PDB entry 3LMV | X-ray diffraction, 2.83 A resolution | chains A and B

== Chain A (and B) ==
Protein: D-tyrosyl-tRNA(Tyr) deacylase
Organism: Plasmodium falciparum
Notes: EC 3.1.-.-; chain B of this document is another copy of the same molecule, construct and numbering; everything in this record applies to it too
UniProtKB: Q8IIS0 (Q8IIS0_PLAF7); residues 1-164 here = UniProt positions 1-164
Amino-acid sequence (164 residues; row label = number of the first residue in the row):
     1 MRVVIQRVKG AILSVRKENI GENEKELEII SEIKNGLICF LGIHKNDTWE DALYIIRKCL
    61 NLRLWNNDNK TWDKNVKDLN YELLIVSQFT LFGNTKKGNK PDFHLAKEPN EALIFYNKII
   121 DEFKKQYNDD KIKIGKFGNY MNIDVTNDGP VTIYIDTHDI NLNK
Unresolved in the structure: 18-26, 162-164 (chain B: 18-24, 160-164)
Curated features (UniProtKB/Swiss-Prot):
  - motif: His104 to Lys107 (C-terminal adenosine nucleotide of tRNA), Gly149, Pro150 (Gly-cisPro motif, allows the protein to recognize chirality of D-amino acids)
  - active site: Thr90 (Nucleophile)
  - binding site (tRNA): Trp72, Phe89
  - mutagenesis: Ser87 (S87A: Partial loss of deacylation of D-tyrosyl-tRNA(Tyr); S87P: Wild-type deacylation of D-tyrosyl-tRNA(Tyr)), Gln88 (Q88A/E/N: Wild-type deacylation of D-tyrosyl-tRNA(Tyr)), Thr90 (T90A/S: Wild-type deacylation of D-tyrosyl-tRNA(Tyr)), Ala112 (A112F: Loss of deacylation of D-tyrosyl-tRNA(Tyr), loss of deacylation of glycyl-tRNA(Gly), not toxic upon overexpression), Phe137 (F137A: Loss of deacylation of D-tyrosyl-tRNA(Tyr), loss of deacylation of glycyl-tRNA(Gly)), Gly149 (G149A: Loss of deacylation of D-tyrosyl-tRNA(Tyr)), Pro150 (P150A: Loss of deacylation of D-tyrosyl-tRNA(Tyr))

== Chain A / chain B interface ==
Contacting residue pairs (80):
  Gln6(A) - Gln6(B)
  Gln6(A) - Phe40(B)
  Lys9(A) - Tyr140(B)  hydrogen bond
  Lys9(A) - Asn142(B)
  Phe40(A) - Gln6(B)
  Phe40(A) - Pro150(B)  hydrophobic
  Phe40(A) - Thr152(B)
  Tyr54(A) - Lys96(B)
  Lys58(A) - Thr95(B)  hydrogen bond (side chain-backbone)
  Lys58(A) - Gly98(B)  hydrogen bond (side chain-backbone)
  Lys58(A) - Asn99(B)  hydrogen bond
  Asn61(A) - Asn99(B)
  Leu62(A) - Thr95(B)
  Leu62(A) - Asn99(B)
  Arg63(A) - Asn99(B)  hydrogen bond (backbone-backbone)
  Arg63(A) - Lys100(B)
  Arg63(A) - Pro101(B)
  Thr71(A) - Lys100(B)  hydrogen bond (backbone-side chain)
  Trp72(A) - Lys100(B)  hydrogen bond (backbone-side chain)
  Trp72(A) - Pro101(B)  hydrophobic
  Trp72(A) - Phe103(B)
  Gln88(A) - Pro150(B)  hydrogen bond (side chain-backbone)
  Gln88(A) - Thr152(B)  hydrogen bond
  Thr90(A) - Thr152(B)  hydrogen bond (side chain-backbone)
  Thr90(A) - Ile153(B)
  Leu91(A) - Thr152(B)
  Thr95(A) - Tyr54(B)
  Thr95(A) - Lys58(B)  hydrogen bond (backbone-side chain)
  Thr95(A) - Leu62(B)
  Thr95(A) - Ile155(B)
  Lys96(A) - Tyr54(B)
  Gly98(A) - Lys58(B)  hydrogen bond (backbone-side chain)
  Asn99(A) - Lys58(B)  hydrogen bond
  Asn99(A) - Asn61(B)
  Asn99(A) - Leu62(B)
  Asn99(A) - Arg63(B)  hydrogen bond (backbone-backbone)
  Lys100(A) - Arg63(B)
  Lys100(A) - Thr71(B)  hydrogen bond (side chain-backbone)
  Lys100(A) - Trp72(B)  hydrogen bond (side chain-backbone)
  Pro101(A) - Arg63(B)
  Pro101(A) - Trp72(B)  hydrophobic
  Phe103(A) - Trp72(B)
  Tyr140(A) - Asp148(B)  hydrogen bond
  Tyr140(A) - Gly149(B)
  Met141(A) - Asn147(B)
  Met141(A) - Gly149(B)  hydrogen bond (backbone-backbone)
  Met141(A) - Pro150(B)
  Asn142(A) - Thr146(B)
  Asn142(A) - Asn147(B)
  Ile143(A) - Val145(B)
  Ile143(A) - Thr146(B)
  Ile143(A) - Asn147(B)  hydrogen bond (backbone-backbone)
  Ile143(A) - Pro150(B)  hydrophobic
  Asp144(A) - Val145(B)
  Asp144(A) - Thr146(B)  hydrogen bond
  Val145(A) - Ile143(B)
  Val145(A) - Asp144(B)
  Val145(A) - Val145(B)  hydrogen bond (backbone-backbone)
  Val145(A) - Asn147(B)
  Thr146(A) - Asn142(B)
  Thr146(A) - Ile143(B)
  Thr146(A) - Asp144(B)  hydrogen bond
  Asn147(A) - Met141(B)
  Asn147(A) - Asn142(B)
  Asn147(A) - Ile143(B)  hydrogen bond (backbone-backbone)
  Asn147(A) - Val145(B)
  Asp148(A) - Tyr140(B)  hydrogen bond
  Gly149(A) - Tyr140(B)
  Gly149(A) - Met141(B)  hydrogen bond (backbone-backbone)
  Pro150(A) - Phe40(B)  hydrophobic
  Pro150(A) - Gln88(B)
  Pro150(A) - Met141(B)
  Pro150(A) - Ile143(B)  hydrophobic
  Thr152(A) - Phe40(B)
  Thr152(A) - Gln88(B)  hydrogen bond
  Thr152(A) - Thr90(B)  hydrogen bond (backbone-side chain)
  Thr152(A) - Leu91(B)
  Ile153(A) - Thr90(B)
  Tyr154(A) - Tyr154(B)  hydrophobic
  Ile155(A) - Thr95(B)
Other interface residues (no listed pair), chain A (42 interface residues in all): Val4, Arg7, Leu64, Asp73, Val86, Asn139, Val151
Other interface residues (no listed pair), chain B (40 interface residues in all): Val4, Arg7, Leu64, Asp73, Asn139, Val151

== In short ==
The interface between chain A and chain B involves 42 residues on one side and 40 on the other, with 27
hydrogen bonds. Polar contacts include Lys9(A)-Tyr140(B), Lys58(A)-Thr95(B) and Lys58(A)-Gly98(B).
Chain A and chain B are both D-tyrosyl-tRNA(Tyr) deacylase (Plasmodium falciparum); the structure,
D-Tyr-tRNA(Tyr) Deacylase from plasmodium falciparum in complex with hepes, was determined by X-ray
diffraction (same publication as 3LMT and 3LMU).
